Entry 1VR1 (X-ray diffraction, 1.90 A resolution); this record covers chains H and I of the 3 polymer chains in the assembly.

== Chain H ==
Protein: thrombin
From: Homo sapiens
Notes: EC 3.4.21.5
Reference sequence: P00734 (THRB_HUMAN); aligned to UniProt positions 364-624 over residues 16-245 (the alignment contains insertions or deletions, so no single offset holds)
Amino-acid sequence (261 residues; numbered 16 to 245 plus 32 insertion-coded residues; 1 number in that range is skipped by the numbering (no residue carries it; nothing is unmodelled there); the number before each row is that of its first residue; a row labelled like 37A-37E holds insertion residues (37A, then the next letters in order)):
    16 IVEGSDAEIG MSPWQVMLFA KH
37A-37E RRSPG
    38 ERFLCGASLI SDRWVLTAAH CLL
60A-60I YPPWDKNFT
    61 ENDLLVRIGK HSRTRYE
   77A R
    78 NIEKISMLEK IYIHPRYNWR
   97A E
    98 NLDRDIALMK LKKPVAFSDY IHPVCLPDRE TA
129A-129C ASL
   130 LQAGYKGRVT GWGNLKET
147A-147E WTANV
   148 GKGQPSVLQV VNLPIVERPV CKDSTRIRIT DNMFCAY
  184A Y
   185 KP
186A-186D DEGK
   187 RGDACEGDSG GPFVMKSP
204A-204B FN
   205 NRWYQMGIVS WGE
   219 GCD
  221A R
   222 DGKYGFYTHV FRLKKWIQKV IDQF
Not modelled in the structure: 37A-37E, 147A-147E, 148-149, 244-245
Differences from the reference sequence: conflict Ala-35, Lys-36, His-37, Arg-37B (Lys384 in P00734), Gly-37E (Gln387 in P00734), Arg-39, Phe-40 (Leu389 in P00734), Tyr-184 (Gly552 in P00734)
Disulfide bonds: Cys-42/Cys-58, Cys-168/Cys-182, Cys-191/Cys-220

== Chain I ==
Protein: Hirudin
From: Hirudo medicinalis
Reference sequence: P28504 (HIR2_HIRME); residue numbers follow UniProt; this construct covers 55-64
Amino-acid sequence (10 residues; row label = number of the first residue in the row):
    55 DFEEIPEEYL
Modified residues: Tyr-63 (o-sulfo-l-tyrosine; TYS)
Swiss-Prot annotation at these positions:
  - region: Asp-55 to Leu-64 (Interaction with fibrinogen-binding exosite of thrombin)
  - modified residue: Tyr-63 (Sulfotyrosine)

== Interface between chain H and chain I ==
Pairs across the interface (21; chain H residue first):
  Phe-34(H) / Phe-56(I)  hydrophobic
  Lys-36(H) / Tyr-63(I)
  Lys-36(H) / Leu-64(I)
  His-37(H) / Glu-58(I)  salt bridge
  Glu-38(H) / Phe-56(I)
  Glu-38(H) / Glu-58(I)
  Phe-40(H) / Phe-56(I)  hydrophobic
  Leu-65(H) / Ile-59(I)  hydrophobic
  Leu-65(H) / Tyr-63(I)
  Arg-67(H) / Ile-59(I)
  Arg-73(H) / Phe-56(I)
  Thr-74(H) / Asp-55(I)  hydrogen bond
  Thr-74(H) / Phe-56(I)
  Thr-74(H) / Glu-57(I)  hydrogen bond (backbone-backbone)
  Arg-75(H) / Glu-57(I)
  Tyr-76(H) / Glu-57(I)  hydrogen bond (backbone-side chain)
  Tyr-76(H) / Pro-60(I)
  Tyr-76(H) / Tyr-63(I)
  Lys-81(H) / Tyr-63(I)
  Ile-82(H) / Ile-59(I)  hydrophobic
  Ile-82(H) / Tyr-63(I)
Also at the interface, not in a pair above, chain H (15 interface residues in all): Glu-80, Met-84

== Overview ==
The interface between chain H and chain I involves 15 residues on one side and 8 on the other, with 3 hydrogen
bonds and 1 salt bridge. Polar pairs include His-37(H)/Glu-58(I), Thr-74(H)/Asp-55(I) and Tyr-76(H)/Glu-57(I).
Here chain H is thrombin (Homo sapiens) and chain I is Hirudin (Hirudo medicinalis). Entry 1VR1 (Specifity for
Plasminogen Activator Inhibitor-1) was determined by X-ray diffraction.
